PDB entry 5ILR | X-ray diffraction, 1.87 A resolution | chain A

== Chain A ==
Molecule: Myoglobin
Source organism: Physeter catodon
Reference sequence: P02185 (MYG_PHYCD); residues 0-153 here correspond to UniProt positions 1-154 (UniProt number = residue number + 1)
Chain sequence (154 residues; numbered 0 to 153; the number before each row is that of its first residue; numbering starts at 0):
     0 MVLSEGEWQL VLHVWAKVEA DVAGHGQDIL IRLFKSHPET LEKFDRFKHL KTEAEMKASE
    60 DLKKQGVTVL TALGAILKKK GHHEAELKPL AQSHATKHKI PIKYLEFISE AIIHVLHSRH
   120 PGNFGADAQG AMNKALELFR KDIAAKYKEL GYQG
Disordered / not traced: 0, 152-153
Differences from the reference sequence: engineered mutation Gln64 (His65 in P02185); variant Asn122 (Asp123 in P02185)
Swiss-Prot annotation at these positions:
  - binding site (heme b): His93
  - modified residue: Ser3 (Phosphoserine), Thr67 (Phosphothreonine)
Metal / ion sites: Fe ion near His93 (its only coordinating residue here)
Small-molecule neighbours: 4HE ((4-chlorophenyl)[3,3'-(7,12-diethenyl-3,8,13,17-tetramethylporphyrin-2,18-diyl-kappa~4~N~21~,N~22~,N~23~,N~24~)di(propanoato)(2-)]iron): Leu29, Thr39, Lys42, Phe43, Arg45, Phe46, Gln64, Gly65, Thr67, Val68, Ala71, Leu72, Pro88, Leu89, Ser92, His93, His97, Ile99, Tyr103, Leu104, Ile107, Phe138
From the paper describing this entry:
  - conformationally variable residues (side-chain flip): Gln64, Val68
  - contacts within the chain: Asp60-Gln64 (hydrogen bond)

== In short ==
Chain A binds compound 4HE. From UniProt: heme b-binding residue His93. The paper reports conformational
variability at Gln64 and Val68; contacts within the chain involving Asp60 and Gln64.
Chain A is Myoglobin (Physeter catodon); the structure, H64Q sperm whale myoglobin with a Fe-chlorophenyl
moiety, was determined by X-ray diffraction (same publication as 5IKS, 5ILE, 5ILM and 5ILP).
